Entry 4E9H (X-ray diffraction, 3.00 A resolution); this record covers chains A and D of the 3 polymer chains in the assembly.

== Chain A ==
Molecule: Methyl-CpG-binding domain protein 4
Source organism: Homo sapiens
Notes: EC 3.2.2.-; fragment: glycosylase domain of MBD4 (residues 426-580)
Reference sequence: O95243 (MBD4_HUMAN); residues 427-580 here = UniProt positions 427-580
Chain sequence (161 residues; each row starts with the number of its first residue):
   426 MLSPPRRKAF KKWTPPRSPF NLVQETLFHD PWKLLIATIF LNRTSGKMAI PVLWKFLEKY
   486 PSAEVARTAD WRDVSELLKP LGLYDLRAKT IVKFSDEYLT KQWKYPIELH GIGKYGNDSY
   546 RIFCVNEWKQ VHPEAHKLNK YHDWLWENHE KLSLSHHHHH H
Not modelled in the structure: 426-437, 575-586
Construct notes: expression tag (426, 581-586); engineered mutation Ala-560 (Asp in O95243)
What the authors report for this chain:
  - binding site for the 12-nt DNA strand: Val-448, Gln-449, Leu-466, Arg-468, Gly-471, Tyr-540
  - binding site for the 12-nt DNA strand (chain D): Arg-468, Leu-506
  - mutagenesis - Q449A: abolished catalytic activity on all DNA substrates tested
  - specificity-determining residues: Val-448 (proposed by the authors, not directly observed)

== Chain D ==
Molecule: 12-nt DNA strand
Sequence (12 nucleotides; each row starts with the number of its first residue):
     1 GCTGCGCGCT GG

== How chain A and chain D interact ==
Contacting residue pairs (21; chain A residue first):
  Arg-468(A) / DG6(D)  hydrogen bond to the base
  Thr-469(A) / DG6(D)  hydrogen bond to the base
  Lys-472(A) / DC9(D)  phosphate contact
  Lys-472(A) / DT10(D)  phosphate contact
  Met-473(A) / DG8(D)  phosphate contact
  Met-473(A) / DC9(D)  sugar contact
  Lys-504(A) / DC7(D)  sugar contact
  Pro-505(A) / DC7(D)  sugar contact
  Pro-505(A) / DG8(D)  sugar contact
  Leu-506(A) / DG6(D)  hydrogen bond to the base
  Leu-506(A) / DC7(D)  base contact
  Gly-507(A) / DG6(D)  base contact
  Gly-507(A) / DC7(D)  hydrogen bond to the sugar
  Leu-508(A) / DC5(D)  base contact
  Leu-508(A) / DG6(D)  hydrogen bond to the sugar
  Tyr-509(A) / DG6(D)  hydrogen bond to the phosphate
  Tyr-509(A) / DC7(D)  hydrogen bond to the phosphate
  Asp-510(A) / DG6(D)  hydrogen bond to the phosphate
  Leu-511(A) / DC5(D)  base contact
  Leu-511(A) / DG6(D)  hydrogen bond to the phosphate
  Arg-512(A) / DG6(D)  base contact
Also at the interface, not in a pair above, chain A (14 interface residues in all): Ser-470
Also at the interface, not in a pair above, chain D (7 interface residues in all): DG4

== Overview ==
Chain A and chain D form an interface of 14 and 7 residues respectively, with 9 hydrogen bonds. Among the
polar pairs are Arg-468(A)/DG6(D), Thr-469(A)/DG6(D) and Leu-506(A)/DG6(D). The paper reports a binding site
for the 12-nt DNA strand at Val-448(A), Gln-449(A) and Leu-466(A) among others; Q449A of chain A abolishes
catalytic activity on all DNA substrates tested.
Chain A is Methyl-CpG-binding domain protein 4 (Homo sapiens) and chain D is a 12-nt DNA strand; the
structure, structure of glycosylase domain of MBD4 bound to 5hmU containing DNA, was determined by X-ray
diffraction together with 4E9E, 4E9F, 4E9G, 4EA4 and 4EA5 from the same study.
